PDB entry 5WXM | X-ray diffraction, 2.30 A resolution | chains A and B of the 4 polymer chains in the assembly

Chain A (and B):
Protein: U3 small nucleolar ribonucleoprotein protein IMP3
Organism: Saccharomyces cerevisiae S288c
Notes: chain B of this document is another copy of the same molecule, construct and numbering; everything in this record applies to it too
UniProtKB: P32899 (IMP3_YEAST); residues 26-183 here = UniProt positions 26-183
Chain sequence (159 residues; each row starts with the number of its first residue):
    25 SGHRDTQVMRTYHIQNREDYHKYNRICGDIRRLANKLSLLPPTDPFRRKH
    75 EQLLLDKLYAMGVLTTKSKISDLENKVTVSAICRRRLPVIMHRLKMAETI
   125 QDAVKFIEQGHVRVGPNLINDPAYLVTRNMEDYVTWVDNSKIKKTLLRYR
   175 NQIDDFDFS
Unresolved in the structure: 25-27, 163-183 (chain B: 25-27, 162-183)
Sequence notes: expression tag (25)
Modified / non-standard residues: Mse-33, Mse-85, Mse-115, Mse-120, Mse-154 (selenomethionine; parent Met)

Interface between chain A and chain B:
Pairs across the interface (14; chain A residue first):
  Gly-139(A) / Tyr-157(B)
  Pro-140(A) / Asn-153(B)
  Pro-140(A) / Asp-156(B)
  Pro-140(A) / Tyr-157(B)
  Asn-141(A) / Arg-152(B)  hydrogen bond
  Asn-141(A) / Asn-153(B)  hydrogen bond
  Arg-152(A) / Asn-141(B)  hydrogen bond
  Asn-153(A) / Pro-140(B)
  Asn-153(A) / Asn-141(B)  hydrogen bond
  Asn-153(A) / Mse-154(B)
  Mse-154(A) / Asn-153(B)
  Tyr-157(A) / Gly-139(B)  hydrogen bond (side chain-backbone)
  Tyr-157(A) / Pro-140(B)
  Tyr-157(A) / Tyr-157(B)  hydrophobic
Interface residues without a listed pair, chain A (8 interface residues in all): Asp-156

Overview:
Chain A and chain B each contribute 8 residues to their interface; the contacts include 5 hydrogen bonds.
Polar pairs include Asn-141(A)/Arg-152(B), Asn-141(A)/Asn-153(B) and Tyr-157(A)/Gly-139(B).
Both chains are U3 small nucleolar ribonucleoprotein protein IMP3 (Saccharomyces cerevisiae S288c). Entry 5WXM
(Crystal structure of the Imp3 and Mpp10 complex) was determined by X-ray diffraction, deposited together with
5WXL and 5WYL.
